7ET6 - chains A and E of the 4 polymer chains in the assembly; structure by X-ray diffraction, 2.70 A resolution.

Chain A:
Protein: AP2/ERF and B3 domain-containing transcription repressor TEM1
From: Arabidopsis thaliana
Notes: fragment: B3 domain
UniProtKB: Q9C6M5 (RAVL1_ARATH); residue numbers follow UniProt; this construct covers 186-309
Sequence (125 residues; each row starts with the number of its first residue):
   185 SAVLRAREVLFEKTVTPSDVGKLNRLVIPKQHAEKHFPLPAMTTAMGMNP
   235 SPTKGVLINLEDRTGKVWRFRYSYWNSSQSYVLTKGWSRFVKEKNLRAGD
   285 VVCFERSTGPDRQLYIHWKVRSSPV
Unresolved in the structure: 185-193, 226-236, 307-309
Construct notes: expression tag (185)
UniProt features mapped onto this chain:
  - DNA-binding region: Phe195 to Ser306 (TF-B3)
Reported in the primary citation:
  - binding site for Ft-ry14-f (chain E): Lys238, Arg255, Trp259, Ser262, Thr268, Lys269, Lys276
  - binding site for Ft-ry14-r: Leu207, Arg209
  - mutagenesis - S202E/K214E/K238E/R255E/K269E: decreased binding to Ft-ry14-f (chain E)

Chain E:
Molecule: Ft-ry14-f
Sequence (15 nucleotides; numbered 1 to 15; the number before each row is that of its first residue):
     1 GAAACCACCTGTTTG

Chain A / chain E interface:
Contacting residue pairs - 20 pairs, chain A then chain E:
  Asn208(A) - DA4(E)  sugar contact
  Lys238(A) - DA7(E)  phosphate contact
  Arg255(A) - DC6(E)  salt bridge to the phosphate
  Arg255(A) - DA7(E)  salt bridge to the phosphate
  Trp259(A) - DA7(E)  hydrogen bond to the base
  Trp259(A) - DC8(E)  base contact
  Asn260(A) - DC8(E)  phosphate contact
  Ser261(A) - DC8(E)  base contact
  Ser261(A) - DC9(E)  base contact
  Ser261(A) - DT10(E)  base contact
  Ser262(A) - DC9(E)  base contact
  Ser262(A) - DT10(E)  hydrogen bond to the base
  Thr268(A) - DC6(E)  hydrogen bond to the phosphate
  Lys269(A) - DC5(E)  phosphate contact
  Lys269(A) - DC6(E)  phosphate contact
  Gly270(A) - DC5(E)  hydrogen bond to the phosphate
  Ser272(A) - DA4(E)  sugar contact
  Ser272(A) - DC5(E)  hydrogen bond to the phosphate
  Arg273(A) - DA4(E)  sugar contact
  Lys276(A) - DA4(E)  salt bridge to the phosphate

In short:
13 residues of chain A and 7 residues of chain E are in contact; the contacts include 5 hydrogen bonds and 3
salt bridges. Among the polar pairs are Trp259(A)-DA7(E), Ser262(A)-DT10(E) and Thr268(A)-DC6(E). The paper
reports a binding site for Ft-ry14-f (chain E) at Lys238(A), Arg255(A) and Trp259(A) among others;
S202E/K214E/K238E/R255E/K269E of chain A reduce binding to Ft-ry14-f (chain E).
Chain A is AP2/ERF and B3 domain-containing transcription repressor TEM1 (Arabidopsis thaliana) and chain E is
Ft-ry14-f; the structure, Crystal structure of Arabidopsis TEM1 B3-DNA complex, was determined by X-ray
diffraction together with 7ET4 and 7ET5 from the same study.
